6REU - chains Q and R of the 20 polymer chains in the assembly; structure by electron microscopy, 4.20 A resolution (low resolution: residue-level contacts below are approximate; hydrogen-bond / salt-bridge calls are withheld).

== Chain Q ==
Protein: epsilon: Polytomella F-ATP synthase epsilon subunit
Organism: Polytomella sp. Pringsheim 198.80
Chain sequence (74 residues; row label = number of the first residue in the row):
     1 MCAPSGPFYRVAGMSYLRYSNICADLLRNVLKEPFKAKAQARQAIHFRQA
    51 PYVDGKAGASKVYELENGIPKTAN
Not modelled in the structure: 1-2

== Chain R ==
Protein: Mitochondrial ATP synthase subunit delta
Organism: Polytomella sp. Pringsheim 198.80
UniProtKB: D7P7X6 (D7P7X6_9CHLO); numbering as in UniProt (aligned over 1-199)
Chain sequence (199 residues; each row starts with the number of its first residue):
     1 MFGLKRAVTVGRRFISTSAARMEAAAPAGPKEFTEVWNKKAPSTLIVPEF
    51 PSNYTAVKAVGEGQVHGDAFPVNFYTPHSILSQAQKDTVVLPGVDGYFGV
   101 KASHVPTIAQLKPGVVELHSGAESEKFFVSGGFAFVHPNGVTDICVLEAA
   151 TLDQVDPAAVKSALAAASAAQPTDEFEQAANRAAIELYSALESAVEAKA
Not modelled in the structure: 1-22

== How chain Q and chain R interact ==
Contacting residue pairs - 42 pairs, chain Q then chain R:
  Phe-8(Q) / Ala-179(R)
  Phe-8(Q) / Arg-182(R)
  Tyr-9(Q) / Gln-110(R)
  Ala-12(Q) / Glu-175(R)
  Ala-12(Q) / Phe-176(R)
  Met-14(Q) / Phe-176(R)
  Tyr-16(Q) / Gln-110(R)
  Tyr-16(Q) / Gly-132(R)
  Tyr-16(Q) / Phe-133(R)
  Arg-18(Q) / Phe-176(R)
  Ser-20(Q) / Leu-147(R)
  Asn-21(Q) / Leu-147(R)
  Ile-22(Q) / Ala-180(R)
  Cys-23(Q) / Ser-130(R)
  Cys-23(Q) / Leu-187(R)
  Ala-24(Q) / Ser-130(R)
  Ala-24(Q) / Leu-147(R)
  Leu-26(Q) / Ala-184(R)
  Leu-26(Q) / Tyr-188(R)
  Leu-27(Q) / Phe-128(R)
  Leu-27(Q) / Ser-130(R)
  Leu-27(Q) / Glu-148(R)
  Arg-28(Q) / Glu-148(R)
  Val-30(Q) / Val-155(R)
  Val-30(Q) / Asp-156(R)
  Val-30(Q) / Ala-159(R)
  Val-30(Q) / Val-160(R)
  Val-30(Q) / Tyr-188(R)
  Leu-31(Q) / Glu-148(R)
  Leu-31(Q) / Ala-150(R)
  Leu-31(Q) / Gln-154(R)
  Leu-31(Q) / Val-155(R)
  Leu-31(Q) / Asp-156(R)
  Lys-32(Q) / Asp-153(R)
  Lys-32(Q) / Gln-154(R)
  Phe-35(Q) / Gln-154(R)
  Arg-42(Q) / His-78(R)
  Lys-71(Q) / Phe-176(R)
  Thr-72(Q) / Phe-176(R)
  Thr-72(Q) / Glu-177(R)
  Ala-73(Q) / Phe-176(R)
  Ala-73(Q) / Glu-177(R)
Interface residues without a listed pair, chain Q (24 interface residues in all): Tyr-19, Asn-29
Interface residues without a listed pair, chain R (27 interface residues in all): Val-129, Ala-183, Leu-191

== In short ==
The interface between chain Q and chain R involves 24 residues on one side and 27 on the other.
Here chain Q is epsilon: Polytomella F-ATP synthase epsilon subunit and chain R is Mitochondrial ATP synthase
subunit delta, both from Polytomella sp. Pringsheim 198.80. Entry 6REU (Cryo-EM structure of Polytomella F-ATP
synthase, Rotary substate 3C, focussed refinement of F1 head and rotor) was determined by electron microscopy
together with 6RD4, 6RD5, 6RD6, 6RD7, 6RD8, 6RD9 and 46 further entries from the same study.
